Entry 6PCA (X-ray diffraction, 1.81 A resolution); this record covers chains A and D of the 4 polymer chains in the assembly.

Chain A (and D):
Name: Beta-ketoadipyl-CoA thiolase
From: Pseudomonas putida (strain ATCC 47054 / DSM 6125 / NCIMB 11950 / KT2440)
Notes: EC 2.3.1.16, 2.3.1.174; chain D of this document is another copy of the same molecule, construct and numbering; everything in this record applies to it too
Reference sequence: Q88N39 (Q88N39_PSEPK); residues 1-400 here = UniProt positions 1-400
Chain sequence (422 residues; numbered -21 to 400; the number before each row is that of its first residue; numbers below 1 keep their minus sign (Met-21 is residue -21)):
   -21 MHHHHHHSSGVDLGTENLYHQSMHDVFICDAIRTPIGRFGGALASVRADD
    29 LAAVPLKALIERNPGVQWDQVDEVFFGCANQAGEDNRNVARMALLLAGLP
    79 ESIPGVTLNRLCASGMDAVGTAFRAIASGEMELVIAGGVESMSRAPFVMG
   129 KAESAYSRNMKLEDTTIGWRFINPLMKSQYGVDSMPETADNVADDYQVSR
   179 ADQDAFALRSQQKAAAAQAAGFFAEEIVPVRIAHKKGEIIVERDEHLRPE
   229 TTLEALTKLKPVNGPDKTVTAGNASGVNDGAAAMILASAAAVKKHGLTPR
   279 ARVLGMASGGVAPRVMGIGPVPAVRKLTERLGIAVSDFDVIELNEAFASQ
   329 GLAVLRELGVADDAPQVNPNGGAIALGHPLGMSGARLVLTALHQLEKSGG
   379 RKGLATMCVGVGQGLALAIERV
Not modelled in the structure: -21 to -1, 212-215 (chain D: -21 to 0, 212-215)
Differences from the reference sequence: initiating methionine (-21); expression tag (-20 to 0)
What the authors report for this chain:
  - catalytic residues: Cys90, Cys386 (proposed by the authors, not directly observed)
  - catalytic residues: His356
  - mutagenesis - H356A: decreased catalytic activity

Interface between chain A and chain D:
Residue-residue contacts - 156 pairs, chain A then chain D:
  Ser0(A) - Met1(D)
  Met1(A) - Met1(D)  hydrophobic
  Met1(A) - Ser106(D)
  Arg25(A) - Phe149(D)  hydrogen bond (side chain-backbone)
  Arg25(A) - Ile150(D)  hydrogen bond (side chain-backbone)
  Arg25(A) - Asn151(D)
  Asp27(A) - Asn151(D)  hydrogen bond
  Asp28(A) - Asn151(D)  hydrogen bond
  Asp50(A) - Ser286(D)
  Asp50(A) - Lys304(D)  salt bridge
  Glu51(A) - Arg88(D)  salt bridge
  Glu51(A) - Ser286(D)  hydrogen bond
  Asn58(A) - Gln59(D)
  Gln59(A) - Asn58(D)
  Gln59(A) - Gln59(D)
  Gln59(A) - Asn87(D)  hydrogen bond
  Ala60(A) - Ala60(D)  hydrophobic
  Ala60(A) - Val126(D)
  Ala60(A) - Phe149(D)
  Gly61(A) - Phe149(D)
  Glu62(A) - Phe149(D)
  Asn64(A) - Arg148(D)  hydrogen bond (side chain-backbone)
  Asn64(A) - Phe149(D)
  Arg65(A) - Leu89(D)
  Arg65(A) - Gly146(D)
  Arg65(A) - Trp147(D)
  Arg65(A) - Arg148(D)
  Arg65(A) - Met163(D)
  Arg65(A) - Val389(D)
  Asn66(A) - Asn87(D)  hydrogen bond (side chain-backbone)
  Asn66(A) - Arg88(D)
  Asn66(A) - Gln391(D)  hydrogen bond
  Arg69(A) - Val289(D)  hydrogen bond (side chain-backbone)
  Arg69(A) - Pro291(D)
  Arg69(A) - Val389(D)  hydrogen bond (side chain-backbone)
  Arg69(A) - Gly390(D)  hydrogen bond (side chain-backbone)
  Arg69(A) - Gln391(D)
  Met70(A) - Trp147(D)  hydrophobic
  Met70(A) - Met154(D)
  Leu73(A) - Tyr158(D)
  Leu73(A) - Pro291(D)  hydrophobic
  Leu73(A) - Val389(D)  hydrophobic
  Leu74(A) - Asn151(D)
  Leu74(A) - Leu153(D)  hydrophobic
  Leu74(A) - Met154(D)
  Glu79(A) - Tyr158(D)
  Glu79(A) - Gly288(D)
  Glu79(A) - Val289(D)  hydrogen bond (backbone-backbone)
  Glu79(A) - Ala290(D)
  Ser80(A) - Gly288(D)  hydrogen bond (backbone-backbone)
  Pro82(A) - Arg88(D)
  Pro82(A) - Ser286(D)
  Pro82(A) - Gly287(D)
  Pro82(A) - Gln391(D)
  Gly83(A) - Arg88(D)
  Gly83(A) - Gln391(D)  hydrogen bond (backbone-side chain)
  Val84(A) - Asn87(D)
  Val84(A) - Arg88(D)
  Val84(A) - Asp95(D)
  Thr85(A) - Leu86(D)
  Thr85(A) - Asn87(D)  hydrogen bond (backbone-backbone)
  Leu86(A) - Thr85(D)
  Leu86(A) - Leu86(D)  hydrophobic
  Asn87(A) - Gln59(D)  hydrogen bond
  Asn87(A) - Asn66(D)
  Asn87(A) - Val84(D)
  Asn87(A) - Thr85(D)  hydrogen bond (backbone-backbone)
  Arg88(A) - Glu51(D)  salt bridge
  Arg88(A) - Asn66(D)
  Arg88(A) - Pro82(D)
  Arg88(A) - Gly83(D)  hydrogen bond (side chain-backbone)
  Arg88(A) - Val84(D)
  Leu89(A) - Arg65(D)
  Asp95(A) - Val84(D)
  Phe101(A) - Glu108(D)
  Arg102(A) - Ala103(D)
  Arg102(A) - Ser106(D)
  Arg102(A) - Glu108(D)  salt bridge
  Arg102(A) - Met109(D)
  Ala105(A) - Met1(D)
  Ser106(A) - Met1(D)
  Ser106(A) - Arg102(D)
  Gly107(A) - Arg308(D)
  Glu108(A) - Phe101(D)
  Glu108(A) - Arg102(D)  salt bridge
  Glu108(A) - Gly283(D)
  Glu108(A) - Met284(D)  hydrogen bond (side chain-backbone)
  Glu108(A) - Arg308(D)  salt bridge
  Met109(A) - Arg102(D)
  Met120(A) - Lys129(D)  hydrogen bond (backbone-side chain)
  Ser121(A) - Lys129(D)  hydrogen bond (backbone-side chain)
  Arg122(A) - Glu131(D)  salt bridge
  Ala123(A) - Lys129(D)  hydrogen bond (backbone-side chain)
  Pro124(A) - Val126(D)  hydrophobic
  Pro124(A) - Met127(D)
  Phe125(A) - Val126(D)
  Phe125(A) - Met127(D)  hydrogen bond (backbone-backbone)
  Phe125(A) - Lys129(D)
  Val126(A) - Ala60(D)
  Val126(A) - Pro124(D)  hydrophobic
  Val126(A) - Phe125(D)
  Val126(A) - Val126(D)  hydrophobic
  Met127(A) - Pro124(D)
  Met127(A) - Phe125(D)  hydrogen bond (backbone-backbone)
  Lys129(A) - Met120(D)  hydrogen bond (side chain-backbone)
  Lys129(A) - Ser121(D)  hydrogen bond (side chain-backbone)
  Lys129(A) - Ala123(D)  hydrogen bond (side chain-backbone)
  Lys129(A) - Phe125(D)
  Lys129(A) - Thr144(D)  hydrogen bond
  Glu131(A) - Arg122(D)  salt bridge
  Leu140(A) - Met127(D)  hydrophobic
  Thr144(A) - Lys129(D)  hydrogen bond
  Gly146(A) - Arg65(D)
  Trp147(A) - Arg65(D)
  Trp147(A) - Met70(D)  hydrophobic
  Arg148(A) - Asn64(D)  hydrogen bond (backbone-side chain)
  Arg148(A) - Arg65(D)
  Phe149(A) - Arg25(D)  hydrogen bond (backbone-side chain)
  Phe149(A) - Ala60(D)
  Phe149(A) - Gly61(D)
  Phe149(A) - Glu62(D)
  Phe149(A) - Asn64(D)
  Ile150(A) - Arg25(D)  hydrogen bond (backbone-side chain)
  Asn151(A) - Arg25(D)
  Asn151(A) - Asp27(D)  hydrogen bond
  Asn151(A) - Asp28(D)  hydrogen bond
  Asn151(A) - Leu74(D)
  Leu153(A) - Leu74(D)  hydrophobic
  Met154(A) - Met70(D)  hydrophobic
  Tyr158(A) - Leu73(D)  hydrogen bond (side chain-backbone)
  Tyr158(A) - Glu79(D)
  Met163(A) - Arg65(D)
  Gly283(A) - Glu108(D)
  Met284(A) - Glu108(D)  hydrogen bond (backbone-side chain)
  Ser286(A) - Asp50(D)
  Ser286(A) - Glu51(D)  hydrogen bond
  Ser286(A) - Pro82(D)
  Gly287(A) - Pro82(D)
  Gly288(A) - Glu79(D)
  Gly288(A) - Ser80(D)  hydrogen bond (backbone-backbone)
  Val289(A) - Arg69(D)  hydrogen bond (backbone-side chain)
  Val289(A) - Glu79(D)  hydrogen bond (backbone-backbone)
  Ala290(A) - Glu79(D)
  Pro291(A) - Leu73(D)  hydrophobic
  Lys304(A) - Asp50(D)  salt bridge
  Arg308(A) - Gly107(D)
  Arg308(A) - Glu108(D)  salt bridge
  Val389(A) - Arg65(D)
  Val389(A) - Arg69(D)  hydrogen bond (backbone-side chain)
  Val389(A) - Met70(D)  hydrophobic
  Val389(A) - Leu73(D)  hydrophobic
  Gly390(A) - Arg69(D)  hydrogen bond (backbone-side chain)
  Gln391(A) - Asn66(D)
  Gln391(A) - Arg69(D)
  Gln391(A) - Pro82(D)
  Gln391(A) - Gly83(D)  hydrogen bond (side chain-backbone)
Also at the interface, not in a pair above, chain A (80 interface residues in all): Phe17, Leu77, Ile81, Thr99, Ala103, Gly128, Asp142, Leu282
Also at the interface, not in a pair above, chain D (79 interface residues in all): Phe17, Leu77, Ile81, Thr99, Ala105, Gly128, Leu140, Asp142, Leu282

Summary:
80 residues of chain A face 79 of chain D across their interface; the contacts include 44 hydrogen bonds and
10 salt bridges. Polar pairs include Asp50(A)-Lys304(D), Glu51(A)-Arg88(D) and Arg102(A)-Glu108(D). From the
paper: catalytic residues Cys90(A), Cys386(A) and His356(A); H356A of chain A reduces catalytic activity.
Chain A and chain D are both Beta-ketoadipyl-CoA thiolase (Pseudomonas putida (strain ATCC 47054 / DSM 6125 /
NCIMB 11950 / KT2440)); the structure, Crystal structure of beta-ketoadipyl-CoA thiolase, was determined by
X-ray diffraction, deposited together with 6PCB, 6PCC and 6PCD.
